6CC8 - chains A and D of the 3 polymer chains in the assembly; structure by X-ray diffraction, 1.95 A resolution.

Chain A:
Molecule: Methyl-CpG-binding domain protein 3
Source organism: Homo sapiens
Notes: fragment: MBD domain
UniProtKB: O95983 (MBD3_HUMAN); residue numbers follow UniProt; this construct covers 1-71
Amino-acid sequence (73 residues; row label = number of the first residue in the row; numbers below 1 keep their minus sign (Gly-1 is residue -1)):
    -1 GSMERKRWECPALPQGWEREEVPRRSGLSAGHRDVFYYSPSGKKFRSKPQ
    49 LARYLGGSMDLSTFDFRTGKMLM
Unresolved in the structure: -1 to 0
Construct notes: expression tag (-1 to 0)
Curated features (UniProtKB/Swiss-Prot):
  - region: Ser60 to Met71 (Required for interaction with MBD3L2)
  - modified residue: Ser56 (Phosphoserine)
  - mutagenesis: His30 (H30K: No effect. Confers strong binding to methylated CpG (in vitro); when associated with Y-34), Phe34 (F34A: Augments DNA binding activity, irrespective of DNA methylation; F34Y: Confers weak binding to methylated CpG (in vitro). Confers strong binding to methylated CpG (in vitro) ...)
From the paper describing this entry:
  - binding site for methylated CpG DNA: Arg22
  - binding site for methylated CpG DNA (chain D): Arg44
  - contacts within the chain: Arg22-Asp32 (salt bridge), Arg22-Ser27 (hydrogen bond), His30-Arg65 (hydrogen bond)
  - mutagenesis - F34Y: increased binding to mCG
  - mutagenesis - F34Y: increased binding to methylated CpG DNA (chain D)

Chain D:
Molecule: methylated CpG DNA
Sequence (12 nucleotides; numbered 1 to 12; the number before each row is that of its first residue):
     1 GCCAACGTTGGC
Modified residues: 5CM (5-methyl-2'-deoxy-cytidine-5'-monophosphate) at position 6

Interface between chain A and chain D:
Contacting residue pairs - 7 pairs, chain A then chain D:
  Arg44(A) with 5CM_6(D), sugar contact; DG7(D), hydrogen bond to the base
  Ser45(A) with DA5(D), sugar contact; 5CM_6(D), hydrogen bond to the phosphate
  Lys46(A) with DA5(D), phosphate contact
  Pro47(A) with DA5(D), phosphate contact
  Arg65(A) with DA4(D), salt bridge to the phosphate
Interface residues without a listed pair, chain A (6 interface residues in all): Arg22
Interface residues without a listed pair, chain D (5 interface residues in all): DT8

Summary:
Chain A and chain D form an interface of 6 and 5 residues respectively; the contacts include 2 hydrogen bonds
and 1 salt bridge. Polar pairs include Arg44(A)-DG7(D), Ser45(A)-5CM_6(D) and Arg65(A)-DA4(D). The paper
reports a binding site for methylated CpG DNA at Arg22(A); F34Y of chain A increases binding to mCG.
Here chain A is Methyl-CpG-binding domain protein 3 (Homo sapiens) and chain D is methylated CpG DNA. Entry
6CC8 (Crystal structure MBD3 MBD domain in complex with methylated CpG DNA) was determined by X-ray
diffraction together with 6CCG, 6CEU and 6CEV from the same study.
